PDB entry 6OEE | electron microscopy, 3.80 A resolution | chains J and K of the 14 polymer chains in the assembly

Chain J (and K):
Molecule: Type IV secretion system apparatus protein CagT
From: Helicobacter pylori
Notes: chain K of this document is another copy of the same molecule, construct and numbering; everything in this record applies to it too
Reference sequence: Q6VRP0 (Q6VRP0_HELPX); numbering as in UniProt (aligned over 1-280)
Sequence (280 residues; numbered 1 to 280; the number before each row is that of its first residue):
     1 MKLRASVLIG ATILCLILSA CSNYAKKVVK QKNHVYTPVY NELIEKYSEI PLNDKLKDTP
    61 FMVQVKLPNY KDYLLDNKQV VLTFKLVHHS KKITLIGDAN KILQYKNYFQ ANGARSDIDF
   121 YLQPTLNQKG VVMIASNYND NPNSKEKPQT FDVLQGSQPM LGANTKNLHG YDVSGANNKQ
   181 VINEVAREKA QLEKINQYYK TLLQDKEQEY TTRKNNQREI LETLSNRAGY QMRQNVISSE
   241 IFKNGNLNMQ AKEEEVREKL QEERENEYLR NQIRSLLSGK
Disordered / not traced: 1-25, 269-280

How chain J and chain K interact:
Residue-residue contacts (32; chain J residue first):
  P38(J) - D54(K)
  P38(J) - K55(K)
  V39(J) - D54(K)
  Y40(J) - D54(K)
  I44(J) - S157(K)
  E45(J) - S157(K)
  E45(J) - N164(K)  hydrogen bond
  K46(J) - Q155(K)
  K46(J) - G156(K)
  Y47(J) - L154(K)
  Y47(J) - Q155(K)  hydrogen bond (backbone-backbone)
  Y47(J) - T165(K)  hydrogen bond
  Y47(J) - H169(K)
  Y47(J) - D172(K)  hydrogen bond
  S48(J) - L168(K)
  S48(J) - H169(K)  hydrogen bond (backbone-side chain)
  A99(J) - Q180(K)
  A99(J) - E184(K)
  K106(J) - A176(K)
  N107(J) - V173(K)
  Q110(J) - G170(K)
  N112(J) - L168(K)
  N112(J) - H169(K)  hydrogen bond (backbone-side chain)
  G113(J) - H169(K)
  Q123(J) - N183(K)
  Q250(J) - Y210(K)  hydrogen bond
  E254(J) - Y210(K)
  E258(J) - Q217(K)
  Q261(J) - L221(K)
  E262(J) - Q217(K)
  R264(J) - L202(K)
  E265(J) - L221(K)
Other interface residues (no listed pair), chain J (34 interface residues in all): L43, E49, I50, I102, L103, A111, S116, L122, P124, L126, R257, N266
Other interface residues (no listed pair), chain K (36 interface residues in all): L56, T59, F61, L86, P159, K166, N177, E188, T201, E209, R213, K214, R218, L224, S225

Summary:
34 residues of chain J face 36 of chain K across their interface, with 7 hydrogen bonds. Polar pairs include
E45(J)-N164(K), Y47(J)-T165(K) and Y47(J)-D172(K).
Both chains are Type IV secretion system apparatus protein CagT (Helicobacter pylori). Entry 6OEE (Structure
of CagT from a cryo-EM reconstruction of a T4SS) was determined by electron microscopy (same publication as
6ODI, 6ODJ, 6OEF, 6OEG and 6OEH).
